5MX4 - chains A and F of the 6 polymer chains in the assembly; structure by X-ray diffraction, 2.31 A resolution.

Chain A (and F):
Protein: Purine nucleoside phosphorylase DeoD-type
Organism: Helicobacter pylori R018c
Notes: EC 2.4.2.1; chain F of this document is another copy of the same molecule, construct and numbering; everything in this record applies to it too
UniProt: K2JXG0 (K2JXG0_HELPX); numbering as in UniProt (aligned over 1-233)
Chain sequence (233 residues; each row starts with the number of its first residue):
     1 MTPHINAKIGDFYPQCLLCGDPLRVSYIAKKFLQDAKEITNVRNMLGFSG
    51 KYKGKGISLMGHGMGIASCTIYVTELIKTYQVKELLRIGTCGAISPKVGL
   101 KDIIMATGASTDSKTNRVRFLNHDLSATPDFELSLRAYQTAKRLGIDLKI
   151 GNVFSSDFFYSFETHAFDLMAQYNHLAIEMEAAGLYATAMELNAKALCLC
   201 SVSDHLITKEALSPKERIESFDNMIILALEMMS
Sequence notes: conflict T107 (Ile in K2JXG0)

Interface between chain A and chain F:
Pairs across the interface (89):
  K97(A) with N193(F)
  M105(A) with F131(F), hydrophobic
  T107(A) with T128(F); F131(F)
  G108(A) with S126(F); T128(F)
  A109(A) with S126(F)
  S110(A) with F120(F); D124(F), hydrogen bond (side chain-backbone); L125(F); S126(F), hydrogen bond (side chain-backbone)
  T111(A) with H123(F); D124(F), hydrogen bond (backbone-backbone)
  D112(A) with H123(F)
  N116(A) with D124(F)
  R117(A) with R117(F); N122(F), hydrogen bond (side chain-backbone); H123(F), hydrogen bond (side chain-backbone); D124(F), salt bridge
  R119(A) with L169(F); Y173(F), hydrogen bond
  F120(A) with S110(F); F154(F), hydrophobic; M170(F), hydrophobic; H175(F)
  L121(A) with A166(F), hydrophobic; M170(F), hydrophobic
  N122(A) with R117(F), hydrogen bond (backbone-side chain)
  H123(A) with T111(F); D112(F); R117(F), hydrogen bond (backbone-side chain); F154(F); E163(F), salt bridge
  D124(A) with S110(F), hydrogen bond (backbone-side chain); T111(F), hydrogen bond (backbone-backbone); N116(F); R117(F), salt bridge
  L125(A) with S110(F); H175(F)
  S126(A) with A109(F), hydrogen bond (side chain-backbone); S110(F), hydrogen bond (backbone-side chain); L125(F); S126(F); A127(F), hydrogen bond (side chain-backbone); N152(F), hydrogen bond (backbone-side chain)
  A127(A) with S126(F), hydrogen bond (backbone-side chain)
  T128(A) with T107(F); G108(F); S126(F); T128(F); N152(F), hydrogen bond
  F131(A) with M105(F), hydrophobic; T107(F); F131(F), hydrophobic; S134(F); Y138(F), hydrophobic; I150(F), hydrophobic
  E132(A) with Y138(F), hydrogen bond
  S134(A) with F131(F)
  L135(A) with L135(F), hydrophobic; Y138(F), hydrophobic
  Y138(A) with F131(F), hydrophobic; L135(F), hydrophobic
  I150(A) with F131(F), hydrophobic
  N152(A) with S126(F), hydrogen bond (side chain-backbone); T128(F), hydrogen bond; M190(F)
  F154(A) with F120(F), hydrophobic; H123(F)
  E163(A) with H123(F), salt bridge
  A166(A) with L121(F), hydrophobic
  L169(A) with R119(F); L121(F), hydrophobic
  M170(A) with F120(F), hydrophobic
  Q172(A) with M190(F); E191(F), hydrogen bond (side chain-backbone)
  Y173(A) with R119(F), hydrogen bond; A187(F); M190(F); E191(F)
  H175(A) with F120(F); L125(F)
  A187(A) with Y173(F)
  M190(A) with N152(F); Q172(F); Y173(F)
  E191(A) with Q172(F), hydrogen bond (backbone-side chain); Y173(F)
  N193(A) with K97(F), hydrogen bond
Interface residues without a listed pair, chain A (40 interface residues in all): S113
Interface residues without a listed pair, chain F (39 interface residues in all): S113

Overview:
The interface between chain A and chain F involves 40 residues on one side and 39 on the other, with 23
hydrogen bonds and 4 salt bridges. Polar contacts include R117(A)-D124(F), H123(A)-E163(F) and
S110(A)-D124(F).
Both chains are Purine nucleoside phosphorylase DeoD-type (Helicobacter pylori R018c). Entry 5MX4 (Crystal
structure of H. pylori purine nucleoside phosphorylase from clinical isolate HpPNP-1) was determined by X-ray
diffraction (same publication as 5MX6 and 5MX8).
